Entry 7JGR (electron microscopy, 3.90 A resolution); this record covers chains D and E of the 9 polymer chains in the assembly.

== Chain D ==
Name: Origin recognition complex subunit 4
From: Drosophila melanogaster
Reference sequence: Q9W102 (Q9W102_DROME); numbering as in UniProt (aligned over 1-459)
Amino-acid sequence (462 residues; row label = number of the first residue in the row; numbers below 1 keep their minus sign (Ser-2 is residue -2)):
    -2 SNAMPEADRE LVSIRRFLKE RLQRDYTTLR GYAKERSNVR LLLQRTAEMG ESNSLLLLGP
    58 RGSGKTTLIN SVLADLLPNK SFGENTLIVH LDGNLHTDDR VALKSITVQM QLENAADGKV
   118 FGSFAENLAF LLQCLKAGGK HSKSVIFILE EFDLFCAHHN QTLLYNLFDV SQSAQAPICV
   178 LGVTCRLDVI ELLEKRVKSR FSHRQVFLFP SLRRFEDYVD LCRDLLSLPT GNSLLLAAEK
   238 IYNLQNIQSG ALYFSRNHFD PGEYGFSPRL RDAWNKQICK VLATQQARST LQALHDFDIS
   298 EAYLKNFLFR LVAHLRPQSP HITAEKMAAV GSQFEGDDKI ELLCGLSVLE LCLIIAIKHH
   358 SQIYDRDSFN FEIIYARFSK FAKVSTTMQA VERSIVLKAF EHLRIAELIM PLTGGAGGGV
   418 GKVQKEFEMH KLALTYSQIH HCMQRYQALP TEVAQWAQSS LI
Unresolved in the structure: -2 to 1, 245-249, 411-419, 457-459
Sequence notes: expression tag (-2 to 0)
Bound ions: Mg2+: Thr63 (together with ATP)
Ligand contacts:
  - ATP (adenosine-5'-triphosphate), molecule 1: Leu19, Thr25, Leu26, Arg27, Tyr29, Arg58, Gly59, Ser60, Gly61, Lys62, Thr63, Thr64, Cys182, Glu298, Ala299, Lys302
  - ATP, molecule 2: Tyr162, Arg193, Arg197
Reported in the primary citation:
  - mutagenesis - R97A (3-fold): decreased binding to DNA

== Chain E ==
Name: Origin recognition complex subunit 5
From: Drosophila melanogaster
Reference sequence: Q24169 (ORC5_DROME); residues 1-460 here = UniProt positions 1-460
Amino-acid sequence (460 residues; each row starts with the number of its first residue):
     1 MEAICSSLEP LFPCREAAIE TLGELIGDSS ETYPSAIYLF GHSGTGKTAL TRAFLKECGK
    61 RQNVRTAHLN AIECYTTKIM LEILLDSLAP DQGDALKVDN MLDFVEQLRR QAATRVEDQG
   121 FLIAVDNAER LRDMDANVLP VLLRLQELTN LNLCVILLSQ LPFEKFYNKT GLSEIVCLHL
   181 AQYNKAETQR ILGSDFQQVR NQLLEQFAQD KKRLEICQEA VTEDFYNNYL NLFLSVFYKA
   241 CRDVPELQLT ARKCLSTYLE PVLDGTVDAT DISRLWRHIA GPLRSALTQI YMRIEKPAEE
   301 VEDFTAIEDQ SVRKLAQSLE LPYYAKFLLI AAFLASHNAA KQDKRLFVKH HGKQRKRMQT
   361 VNARAKTTEK MSTTLGPKSF SIDRLLAIFY AILEEKVGLT CNLLSQISTL VHLNLLSFVS
   421 GEQNIMEGSA RLQCTIGLEF VLQIGKVVGF NVRQYLCDFM
Unresolved in the structure: 207-210, 266-272, 296-317, 350-374, 457-460
Bound ions: Mg2+: Thr48, Asp126 (together with ATP)
Ligand contacts: ATP (adenosine-5'-triphosphate): Leu11, Phe12, Pro13, Arg15, His42, Ser43, Gly44, Thr45, Gly46, Lys47, Thr48, Ala49, Gln160, Tyr183, Ile191, Pro245
Swiss-Prot annotation at these positions:
  - binding site (ATP): Gly41 to Thr48

== How chain D and chain E interact ==
Contacting residue pairs (90):
  Arg12(D) with Glu31(E), salt bridge
  Arg13(D) with Glu31(E)
  Lys16(D) with Glu24(E); Glu31(E), salt bridge; Thr32(E)
  Glu17(D) with Thr32(E); Arg115(E), salt bridge
  Gln20(D) with Thr32(E); Tyr33(E), hydrogen bond (side chain-backbone); Ser35(E); Gln146(E)
  Arg21(D) with Thr32(E); Arg115(E); Asn152(E)
  Tyr23(D) with Asn150(E)
  Arg58(D) with Arg144(E); Thr170(E), hydrogen bond (side chain-backbone)
  Asn91(D) with Asn137(E), hydrogen bond (backbone-side chain); Val141(E)
  Leu92(D) with Leu102(E), hydrophobic; Val105(E), hydrophobic
  His93(D) with Leu102(E)
  Thr94(D) with Asn137(E)
  Val98(D) with Asn100(E); Leu102(E), hydrophobic
  Glu148(D) with Arg144(E), salt bridge
  Tyr250(D) with Asn150(E), hydrogen bond (backbone-side chain)
  Phe251(D) with Asn150(E), hydrogen bond (backbone-side chain)
  Arg253(D) with Ala112(E), hydrogen bond (side chain-backbone); Asn150(E)
  Asn254(D) with Arg115(E); Asn150(E)
  His255(D) with Arg115(E)
  Glu260(D) with Arg115(E), salt bridge
  Ala299(D) with Glu174(E)
  Tyr300(D) with Glu174(E)
  Asn303(D) with Glu174(E); Ile175(E), hydrogen bond (side chain-backbone); Val176(E)
  Phe306(D) with Thr32(E); Pro34(E)
  Arg307(D) with Ile175(E), hydrogen bond (side chain-backbone); Val176(E); Cys177(E)
  Ala310(D) with Glu24(E)
  His311(D) with Glu24(E), salt bridge
  Arg313(D) with Met1(E), hydrogen bond; Glu24(E), salt bridge
  Gln330(D) with Cys177(E)
  Asp335(D) with Phe40(E); Pro162(E); Glu164(E)
  Lys336(D) with Glu164(E)
  Glu338(D) with His179(E), hydrogen bond (backbone-side chain)
  Leu339(D) with His42(E), hydrogen bond (backbone-side chain); Pro162(E), hydrophobic; His179(E)
  Cys341(D) with Arg242(E), hydrogen bond (backbone-side chain)
  Gly342(D) with His42(E); Gln182(E); Arg242(E), hydrogen bond (backbone-side chain)
  Leu343(D) with His42(E); Arg242(E), hydrogen bond (backbone-side chain)
  Ser344(D) with Lys239(E); Ala240(E), hydrogen bond (side chain-backbone); Arg242(E)
  Val345(D) with Lys239(E)
  Leu346(D) with Lys239(E)
  Glu347(D) with Ala240(E)
  Thr384(D) with Lys239(E), hydrogen bond (backbone-side chain)
  Met385(D) with Lys239(E)
  Glu389(D) with Thr288(E)
  Ser391(D) with Met292(E)
  Ile392(D) with Leu287(E); Ile290(E), hydrophobic
  Lys395(D) with Tyr291(E); Met292(E)
  His399(D) with His42(E)
  Ile402(D) with Gln160(E); Leu161(E)
  Ala403(D) with Leu161(E)
  Glu404(D) with Arg132(E), salt bridge; Leu161(E); Lys165(E), salt bridge
  Gln421(D) with Pro377(E); Cys434(E), hydrogen bond (side chain-backbone); Thr435(E)
  Phe424(D) with Leu375(E); Gly376(E)
  Tyr443(D) with Arg242(E)
Interface residues without a listed pair, chain D (63 interface residues in all): Asp89, Ser102, Ser252, Phe256, Asp334, Asn367, Ala387, Val388, Met407, Gln444
Interface residues without a listed pair, chain E (58 interface residues in all): Leu25, Ser43, Met101, Arg109, Arg110, Glu147, Leu148, Leu172, Asn184, Tyr238, Cys241, Gln433

== Overview ==
63 residues of chain D face 58 of chain E across their interface; the contacts include 17 hydrogen bonds and 9
salt bridges. Polar pairs include Arg12(D)-Glu31(E), Lys16(D)-Glu31(E) and Glu17(D)-Arg115(E). Bound to chain
D: ATP. Bound to chain E: ATP. From the paper: R97A of chain D reduces binding to DNA.
Chain D is Origin recognition complex subunit 4 and chain E is Origin recognition complex subunit 5, both from
Drosophila melanogaster; the structure, Structure of Drosophila ORC bound to DNA (84 bp) and Cdc6, was
determined by electron microscopy (same publication as 7JGS, 7JK2, 7JK3, 7JK4, 7JK5 and 7JK6).
